2ON7 - chains A and D; structure by X-ray diffraction, 2.40 A resolution.

[Chain A (and D)]
Name: Na Glutathione S-transferase 1
From: Necator americanus
Notes: chain D of this document is another copy of the same molecule, construct and numbering; everything in this record applies to it too
Chain sequence (206 residues; each row starts with the number of its first residue):
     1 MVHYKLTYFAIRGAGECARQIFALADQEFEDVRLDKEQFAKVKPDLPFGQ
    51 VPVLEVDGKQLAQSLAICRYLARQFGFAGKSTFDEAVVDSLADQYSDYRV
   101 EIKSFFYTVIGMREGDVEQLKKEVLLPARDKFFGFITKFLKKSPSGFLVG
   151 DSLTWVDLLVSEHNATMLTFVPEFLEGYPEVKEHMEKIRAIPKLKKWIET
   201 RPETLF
Cystine bridges: C17-C68
From the paper describing this entry:
  - catalytic residues: Y8
  - conformationally variable residues (side-chain flip): Q50

[How chain A and chain D interact]
Pairs across the interface - 62 pairs, chain A then chain D:
  L46(A) with K138(D), hydrogen bond (backbone-side chain)
  P47(A) with F135(D); K138(D), hydrogen bond (backbone-side chain)
  F48(A) with S90(D); L91(D), hydrophobic; Q94(D); F135(D); F139(D), hydrophobic
  V56(A) with F83(D), hydrophobic
  K59(A) with F83(D)
  Q60(A) with F83(D)
  L61(A) with A86(D), hydrophobic; V87(D)
  A62(A) with S90(D)
  Q63(A) with S90(D); D93(D); Q94(D), hydrogen bond; D97(D), hydrogen bond
  L65(A) with D93(D)
  A66(A) with A86(D); D89(D); S90(D); D93(D)
  R69(A) with R69(D); D89(D), salt bridge
  Y70(A) with T82(D); F83(D), hydrophobic; A86(D), hydrophobic
  R73(A) with R69(D); R73(D); E85(D), salt bridge
  Q74(A) with T82(D), hydrogen bond
  T82(A) with Y70(D); R73(D)
  F83(A) with K59(D); Q60(D); L61(D), hydrophobic; Y70(D), hydrophobic
  E85(A) with R73(D), salt bridge
  A86(A) with L61(D); A66(D); Y70(D), hydrophobic
  V87(A) with L61(D)
  D89(A) with A66(D); R69(D), salt bridge
  S90(A) with F48(D); L61(D); A62(D); Q63(D); A66(D)
  L91(A) with F48(D), hydrophobic
  D93(A) with Q63(D); L65(D); A66(D)
  Q94(A) with F48(D); Q63(D), hydrogen bond
  D97(A) with Q63(D), hydrogen bond
  V100(A) with V100(D), hydrophobic
  F135(A) with P47(D); F48(D); G49(D)
  F139(A) with F48(D), hydrophobic
Interface residues without a listed pair, chain A (31 interface residues in all): P44, G49
Interface residues without a listed pair, chain D (29 interface residues in all): V56

[Summary]
The interface between chain A and chain D involves 31 residues on one side and 29 on the other; the contacts
include 7 hydrogen bonds and 4 salt bridges. Polar contacts include R69(A)-D89(D), R73(A)-E85(D) and
L46(A)-K138(D). The paper reports the catalytic residue Y8(A); conformational variability at Q50(A).
Both chains are Na Glutathione S-transferase 1 (Necator americanus). Entry 2ON7 (Structure of NaGST-1) was
determined by X-ray diffraction together with 2ON5 from the same study.
